PDB entry 8UUM | electron microscopy, 3.90 A resolution | chains C and A of the 3 polymer chains in the assembly

[Chain C (and A)]
Protein: Spike glycoprotein
Organism: Severe acute respiratory syndrome coronavirus 2
Notes: chain A of this document is another copy of the same molecule, construct and numbering; everything in this record applies to it too
UniProt: P0DTC2 (SPIKE_SARS2); residues 1-1211 here = UniProt positions 1-1211
Amino-acid sequence (1211 residues; row label = number of the first residue in the row):
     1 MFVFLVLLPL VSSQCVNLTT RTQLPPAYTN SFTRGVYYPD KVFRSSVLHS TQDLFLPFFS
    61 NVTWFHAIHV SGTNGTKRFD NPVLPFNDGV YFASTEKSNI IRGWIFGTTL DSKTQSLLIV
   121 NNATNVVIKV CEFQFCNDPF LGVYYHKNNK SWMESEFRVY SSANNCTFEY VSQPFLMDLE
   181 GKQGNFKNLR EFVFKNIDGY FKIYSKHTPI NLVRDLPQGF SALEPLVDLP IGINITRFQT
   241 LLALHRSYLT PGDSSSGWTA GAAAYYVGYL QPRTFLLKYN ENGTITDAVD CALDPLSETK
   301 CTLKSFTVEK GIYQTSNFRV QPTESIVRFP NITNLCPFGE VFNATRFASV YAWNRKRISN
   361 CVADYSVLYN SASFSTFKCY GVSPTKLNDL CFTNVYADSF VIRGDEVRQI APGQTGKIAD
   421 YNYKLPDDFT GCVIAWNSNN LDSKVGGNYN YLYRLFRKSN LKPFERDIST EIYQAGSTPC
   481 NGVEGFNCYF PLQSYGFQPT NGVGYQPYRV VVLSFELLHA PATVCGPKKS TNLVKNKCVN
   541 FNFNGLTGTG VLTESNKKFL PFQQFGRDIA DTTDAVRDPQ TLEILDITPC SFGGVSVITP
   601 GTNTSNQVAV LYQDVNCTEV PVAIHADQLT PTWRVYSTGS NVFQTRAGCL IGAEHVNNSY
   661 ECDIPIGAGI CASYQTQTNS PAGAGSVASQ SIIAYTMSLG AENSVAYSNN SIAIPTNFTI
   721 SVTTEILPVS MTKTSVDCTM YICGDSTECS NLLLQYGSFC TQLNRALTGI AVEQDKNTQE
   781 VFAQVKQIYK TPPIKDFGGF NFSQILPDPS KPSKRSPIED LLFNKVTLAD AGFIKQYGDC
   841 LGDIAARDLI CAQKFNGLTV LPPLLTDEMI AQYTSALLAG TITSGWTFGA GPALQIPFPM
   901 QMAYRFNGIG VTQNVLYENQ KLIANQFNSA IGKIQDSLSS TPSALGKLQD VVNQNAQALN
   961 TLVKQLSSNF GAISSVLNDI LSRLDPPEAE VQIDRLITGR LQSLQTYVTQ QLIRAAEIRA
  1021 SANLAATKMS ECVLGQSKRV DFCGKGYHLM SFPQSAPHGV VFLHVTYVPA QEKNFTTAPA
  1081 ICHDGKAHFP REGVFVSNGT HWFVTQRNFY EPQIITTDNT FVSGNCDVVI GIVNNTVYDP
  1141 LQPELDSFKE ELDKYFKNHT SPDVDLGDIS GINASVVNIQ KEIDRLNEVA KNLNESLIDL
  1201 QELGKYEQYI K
Not modelled in the structure: 1-13, 70-76, 245-253, 625-631, 677-688, 832-848, 1150-1211 (chain A: 1-13, 70-76, 245-253, 623-632, 677-688, 836-851, 1150-1211)
Differences from the reference sequence: conflict A682 (Arg in P0DTC2), G683 (Arg in P0DTC2), G685 (Arg in P0DTC2), P817 (Phe in P0DTC2), P892 (Ala in P0DTC2), P899 (Ala in P0DTC2), P942 (Ala in P0DTC2), P986 (Lys in P0DTC2), P987 (Val in P0DTC2)
Cystine bridges: C15-C136, C131-C166, C336-C361, C379-C432, C391-C525, C480-C488, C538-C590, C617-C649, C662-C671, C738-C760, C743-C749, C1032-C1043, C1082-C1126
Ligand contacts:
  - alpha-D-mannopyranose (MAN): N717, L922, Q1071
  - N-acetylglucosamine (NAG; 2-acetamido-2-deoxy-beta-D-glucopyranose): N280, E281, N282
UniProt features mapped onto this chain:
  - region: N280 to C301 (Putative superantigen), R403 to D405 (Integrin-binding motif), N448 to F456 (Immunodominant HLA epitope recognized by the CD8+), P681, A684 (Putative superantigen), S816 to Y837 (Fusion peptide 1), K835 to F855 (Fusion peptide 2), D1163 to E1202 (Heptad repeat 2)
  - site: R815, S816 (Cleavage)
  - glycosylation: N17 (N-linked (GlcNAc...) (complex) asparagine), N61 (N-linked (GlcNAc...) (hybrid) asparagine), N74 (N-linked (GlcNAc...) (complex) asparagine), N122 (N-linked (GlcNAc...) (hybrid) asparagine), N149 (N-linked (GlcNAc...) (complex) asparagine), N165 (N-linked (GlcNAc...) (complex) asparagine), N234 (N-linked (GlcNAc...) (high mannose) asparagine), N282 (N-linked (GlcNAc...) (complex) asparagine), T323 (O-linked (GalNAc) threonine), S325 (O-linked (HexNAc...) serine), N331 (N-linked (GlcNAc...) (complex) asparagine), N343 (N-linked (GlcNAc...) (complex) asparagine), N603 (N-linked (GlcNAc...) (hybrid) asparagine), N616 (N-linked (GlcNAc...) (complex) asparagine), N657 (N-linked (GlcNAc...) (complex) asparagine), T676 (O-linked (GlcNAc...) threonine), T678 (O-linked (GlcNAc...) threonine), N709 (N-linked (GlcNAc...) (high mannose) asparagine), N717 (N-linked (GlcNAc...) (hybrid) asparagine), N801 (N-linked (GlcNAc...) (hybrid) asparagine) and 6 more in UniProt
What the authors report for this chain:
  - mutagenesis - K417V: decreased binding to ACE2

[How chain C and chain A interact]
Contacting residue pairs (121; chain C residue first):
  N317(C) - D737(A)  hydrogen bond
  R319(C) - D745(A)  salt bridge
  R357(C) - G199(A)  hydrogen bond (side chain-backbone)
  R357(C) - Y200(A)  hydrogen bond
  R357(C) - P230(A)  hydrogen bond (side chain-backbone)
  G381(C) - R983(A)
  G381(C) - L984(A)
  V382(C) - R983(A)
  V382(C) - L984(A)  hydrophobic
  S383(C) - R983(A)  hydrogen bond (backbone-backbone)
  S383(C) - L984(A)
  S383(C) - D985(A)  hydrogen bond (side chain-backbone)
  S383(C) - E988(A)  hydrogen bond
  T385(C) - D985(A)  hydrogen bond
  K386(C) - L981(A)  hydrogen bond (side chain-backbone)
  K386(C) - S982(A)
  K386(C) - R983(A)
  K386(C) - L984(A)
  L390(C) - S982(A)
  N394(C) - Y200(A)  hydrogen bond
  A475(C) - Y369(A)  hydrogen bond (backbone-side chain)
  G476(C) - Y369(A)  hydrogen bond (backbone-side chain)
  L517(C) - R983(A)
  L518(C) - R983(A)
  T547(C) - N978(A)  hydrogen bond (backbone-side chain)
  G548(C) - N978(A)
  F559(C) - F43(A)  hydrophobic
  F562(C) - K41(A)
  F562(C) - E224(A)
  F562(C) - P225(A)  hydrophobic
  Q563(C) - F43(A)
  F565(C) - F43(A)  hydrogen bond (backbone-backbone)
  G566(C) - F43(A)
  R567(C) - V42(A)
  R567(C) - F43(A)  hydrogen bond (backbone-backbone)
  I569(C) - V47(A)  hydrophobic
  D571(C) - S967(A)
  F592(C) - F855(A)  hydrophobic
  D614(C) - V860(A)
  V615(C) - I834(A)
  N616(C) - I834(A)
  P665(C) - L864(A)  hydrophobic
  G667(C) - L864(A)
  A668(C) - P863(A)  hydrogen bond (backbone-backbone)
  A668(C) - L864(A)
  A668(C) - T866(A)
  G669(C) - L864(A)  hydrogen bond (backbone-backbone)
  L699(C) - M869(A)  hydrophobic
  L699(C) - Y873(A)
  G700(C) - I788(A)
  A701(C) - Q787(A)
  A701(C) - I788(A)  hydrogen bond (backbone-backbone)
  E702(C) - I788(A)
  E702(C) - K790(A)
  N703(C) - Q787(A)  hydrogen bond
  N703(C) - I788(A)  hydrogen bond (backbone-backbone)
  N703(C) - Y789(A)
  V705(C) - T883(A)
  V705(C) - Q895(A)
  A706(C) - Q895(A)
  Y707(C) - P792(A)  hydrophobic
  Y707(C) - D796(A)
  Y707(C) - F797(A)  hydrophobic
  Y707(C) - I896(A)
  Y707(C) - P897(A)  hydrophobic
  Y707(C) - F898(A)
  N709(C) - P897(A)
  S711(C) - Q895(A)
  S711(C) - I896(A)
  S711(C) - P897(A)
  I712(C) - Q895(A)
  I712(C) - I896(A)  hydrophobic
  A713(C) - L894(A)  hydrophobic
  A713(C) - Q895(A)  hydrogen bond (backbone-backbone)
  P715(C) - L894(A)
  Q957(C) - R765(A)
  T961(C) - R765(A)
  Q965(C) - Y756(A)
  Q965(C) - S758(A)  hydrogen bond
  Q965(C) - Q762(A)
  S968(C) - Q755(A)
  S968(C) - G757(A)
  N969(C) - Q755(A)
  F970(C) - Q755(A)
  G971(C) - Q755(A)
  Q1002(C) - F759(A)
  Q1002(C) - Q1005(A)
  T1006(C) - Q762(A)
  T1006(C) - Q1005(A)  hydrogen bond
  E1017(C) - R1019(A)  salt bridge
  R1039(C) - E1031(A)  salt bridge
  R1039(C) - R1039(A)
  V1040(C) - S1030(A)
  K1045(C) - A890(A)  hydrogen bond (side chain-backbone)
  K1045(C) - G891(A)
  G1046(C) - A890(A)
  V1068(C) - A890(A)
  P1069(C) - P892(A)
  E1072(C) - P892(A)
  E1072(C) - L894(A)
  N1074(C) - Q895(A)  hydrogen bond
  T1077(C) - M900(A)
  A1078(C) - M900(A)
  P1079(C) - M900(A)
  P1079(C) - Y917(A)
  F1089(C) - N914(A)
  F1089(C) - Y917(A)  hydrophobic
  P1090(C) - Q913(A)  hydrogen bond (backbone-side chain)
  R1091(C) - D1118(A)  salt bridge
  G1093(C) - Y904(A)  hydrogen bond (backbone-side chain)
  V1094(C) - Y904(A)
  R1107(C) - Y904(A)
  F1121(C) - N914(A)
  S1123(C) - N914(A)
  V1128(C) - Y917(A)
  V1128(C) - E918(A)
  V1129(C) - Y917(A)  hydrophobic
  I1130(C) - Q920(A)
  L1145(C) - E1144(A)
  F1148(C) - F1148(A)  hydrophobic
  K1149(C) - F1148(A)
Also at the interface, not in a pair above, chain C (102 interface residues in all): Q314, Y396, S477, N487, E516, G545, T549, K558, Q564, A570, A647, M697, S708, N710, R995, S1003, T1009, I1013, D1041, Y1047, G1124, L1141
Also at the interface, not in a pair above, chain A (87 interface residues in all): I231, N370, M740, T768, Q784, K786, T859, P862, L865, Q872, W886, G889, T912, V963, K964, L966, D979, D994, T1009, I1013, T1027

[Overview]
102 residues of chain C face 87 of chain A across their interface, with 27 hydrogen bonds and 4 salt bridges.
Polar pairs include R319(C)-D745(A), E1017(C)-R1019(A) and R1039(C)-E1031(A). Ligands of chain C:
alpha-D-mannopyranose and N-acetylglucosamine. The paper reports that K417V of chain C reduces binding to
ACE2.
Chain C and chain A are both Spike glycoprotein (Severe acute respiratory syndrome coronavirus 2); the
structure, Prototypic SARS-CoV-2 spike (containing K417) in the open conformation, was determined by electron
microscopy (same publication as 8UUL, 8UUN and 8UUO).
